Entry 6S99 (X-ray diffraction, 2.65 A resolution); this record covers chains A and C of the 3 polymer chains in the assembly.

Chain A (and C):
Name: 4dzn-RSL, Fucose-binding lectin protein
Organism: Ralstonia solanacearum
Notes: chain C of this document is another copy of the same molecule, construct and numbering; everything in this record applies to it too
Reference sequence: A0A0S4TLR1 (A0A0S4TLR1_RALSL); residues 229-317 here correspond to UniProt positions 3-91 (UniProt number = residue number - 226)
Amino-acid sequence (114 residues; each row starts with the number of its first residue):
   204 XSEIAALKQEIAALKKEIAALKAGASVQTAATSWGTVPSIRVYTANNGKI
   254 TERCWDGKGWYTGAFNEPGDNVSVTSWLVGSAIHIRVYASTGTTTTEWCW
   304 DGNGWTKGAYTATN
Disordered / not traced: 317
Modified positions: SNM (N,N-dimethyl-L-serine) at position 204; Lys211, Lys218, Lys219, Lys225, Lys252, Lys261, Lys310 (N-dimethyl-lysine; MLY)
Residues lining bound ligands:
  - beta-D-mannopyranose (BMA), molecule 1: Trp237, Arg244, Tyr246, Glu255, Cys257, Asp259, Tyr264, Gly266, Ala267, Phe268, Ile286, Ile288, Trp303, Trp308
  - beta-D-mannopyranose (BMA), molecule 2: Pro241, Ile243, Trp258, Trp263
  - beta-D-mannopyranose (BMA), molecule 3: Trp280, Arg289, Glu300, Cys302, Gly311, Ala312, Tyr313
  - QQ7 (cucurbit[7]uril): Asp259, Lys261, Gly262, Trp263, Tyr264

Chain A / chain C interface:
Contacting residue pairs (36; chain A residue first):
  Asp273(A) - Ala226(C)
  Asp273(A) - Gly227(C)
  Asp273(A) - Ser229(C)
  Asn274(A) - Ser229(C)
  Asn274(A) - Val230(C)
  Asn274(A) - Gln231(C)
  Asn274(A) - Thr232(C)  hydrogen bond
  Ser276(A) - Thr232(C)  hydrogen bond
  Ser276(A) - Ala233(C)
  Ser276(A) - Ala234(C)
  Thr278(A) - Thr235(C)
  Thr278(A) - Ser236(C)  hydrogen bond
  Trp280(A) - Ser236(C)
  Trp280(A) - Pro241(C)
  Tyr291(A) - Thr232(C)
  Tyr291(A) - Ala234(C)  hydrophobic
  Tyr291(A) - Ile243(C)
  Tyr291(A) - Val245(C)
  Tyr291(A) - Trp263(C)
  Ser293(A) - Ser229(C)  hydrogen bond (backbone-side chain)
  Ser293(A) - Val230(C)
  Ser293(A) - Thr232(C)
  Thr294(A) - Ser229(C)
  Gly295(A) - Ser229(C)
  Gly295(A) - Val230(C)  hydrogen bond (backbone-backbone)
  Thr296(A) - Val230(C)
  Thr298(A) - Val230(C)
  Thr298(A) - Thr232(C)
  Glu300(A) - Trp263(C)
  Ala312(A) - Trp263(C)
  Tyr313(A) - Val245(C)
  Tyr313(A) - Thr247(C)
  Tyr313(A) - Trp263(C)
  Thr314(A) - Arg256(C)  hydrogen bond (backbone-side chain)
  Ala315(A) - Arg256(C)  hydrogen bond (backbone-side chain)
  Thr316(A) - Arg256(C)
Interface residues without a listed pair, chain A (22 interface residues in all): Val275, Val277, Ser279, Val282, Arg289
Interface residues without a listed pair, chain C (19 interface residues in all): Gly238, Thr239, Asn249

In short:
Chain A and chain C form an interface of 22 and 19 residues respectively; the contacts include 7 hydrogen
bonds. Polar pairs include Asn274(A)-Thr232(C), Ser276(A)-Thr232(C) and Thr278(A)-Ser236(C). Bound to chain A:
3 copies of beta-D-mannopyranose and compound QQ7.
Chain A and chain C are both 4dzn-RSL, Fucose-binding lectin protein (Ralstonia solanacearum); the structure,
Dimethylated fusion protein of RSL and trimeric coiled coil in complex with cucurbit[7]uril, was determined by
X-ray diffraction together with 7P2H, 7P2I and 7P2J from the same study.
